PDB entry 4Y9Z | X-ray diffraction, 2.80 A resolution | chains L and V of the 34 polymer chains in the assembly

[Chain L]
Molecule: Proteasome subunit beta type-6
From: Saccharomyces cerevisiae (strain ATCC 204508 / S288c)
Notes: EC 3.4.25.1
Reference sequence: P23724 (PSB6_YEAST); residues 1-222 here correspond to UniProt positions 20-241 (UniProt number = residue number + 19)
Amino-acid sequence (222 residues; numbered 1 to 222; the number before each row is that of its first residue):
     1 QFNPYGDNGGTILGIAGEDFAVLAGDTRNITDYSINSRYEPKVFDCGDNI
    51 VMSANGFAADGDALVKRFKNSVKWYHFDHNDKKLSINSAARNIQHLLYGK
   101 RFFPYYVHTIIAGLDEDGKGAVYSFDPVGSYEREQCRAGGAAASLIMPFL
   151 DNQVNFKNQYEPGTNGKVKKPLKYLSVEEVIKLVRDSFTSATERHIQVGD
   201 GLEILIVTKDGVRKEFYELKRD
Bound ions: Mg2+: Asp-222 (shared with Ile-163(V), Asp-166(V), Ser-169(V) of chain V)

[Chain V]
Molecule: Proteasome subunit beta type-2
From: Saccharomyces cerevisiae (strain ATCC 204508 / S288c)
Notes: EC 3.4.25.1
Reference sequence: P25043 (PSB2_YEAST); residues 1-232 here correspond to UniProt positions 30-261 (UniProt number = residue number + 29)
Amino-acid sequence (232 residues; each row starts with the number of its first residue):
     1 TTIVGVKFNNGVVIAADTRSTQGPIVADKNCAKLHRISPKIWCAGAGTAA
    51 DTEAVTQLIGSNIELHSLYTSREPRVVSALQMLKQHLFKYQGHIGAYLIV
   101 AGVDPTGSHLFSIHAEGSTDVGYYLSLGSGSLAAMAVLESHWKQDLTKEE
   151 AIKLASDAIQAGIWNDLGSGSNVDVCVMEIGKDAEYLRNYLTPNVREEKQ
   201 KSYKFPRGTTAVLKESIVNICDIQEEQVDITA
Unresolved in the structure: 223-232
Differences from the reference sequence: engineered mutation Glu-116 (His145 in P25043)
Swiss-Prot annotation at these positions:
  - active site: Thr-1 (Nucleophile)
Bound ions: Mg2+: Ile-163, Asp-166, Ser-169 (shared with Asp-222(L) of chain L)

[How chain L and chain V interact]
Residue-residue contacts (62; chain L residue first):
  Arg-28(L) / Leu-167(V)
  Ile-30(L) / Leu-167(V)  hydrophobic
  Asp-32(L) / Leu-167(V)
  Tyr-33(L) / Gly-23(V)
  Tyr-33(L) / Ser-129(V)
  Tyr-33(L) / Asn-165(V)
  Tyr-33(L) / Asp-166(V)
  Tyr-33(L) / Leu-167(V)  hydrogen bond (backbone-backbone)
  Tyr-33(L) / Gly-168(V)
  Ile-35(L) / Trp-164(V)
  Ile-35(L) / Leu-167(V)  hydrophobic
  Arg-38(L) / Trp-164(V)  hydrogen bond (side chain-backbone)
  Arg-38(L) / Asn-165(V)
  Phe-149(L) / Tyr-203(V)
  Asn-152(L) / Phe-205(V)
  Gln-153(L) / Tyr-203(V)
  Gln-153(L) / Phe-205(V)
  Asn-158(L) / Thr-209(V)
  Gln-159(L) / Phe-205(V)
  Gln-159(L) / Thr-209(V)
  Tyr-160(L) / Thr-209(V)  hydrogen bond (backbone-backbone)
  Tyr-160(L) / Ala-211(V)  hydrophobic
  Pro-162(L) / Pro-206(V)  hydrophobic
  Pro-162(L) / Arg-207(V)
  Pro-162(L) / Gly-208(V)
  Gly-166(L) / Ala-211(V)
  Glu-179(L) / Lys-201(V)
  Lys-182(L) / Gln-200(V)
  Leu-183(L) / Tyr-203(V)
  Arg-185(L) / Glu-197(V)  salt bridge
  Arg-185(L) / Gln-200(V)  hydrogen bond
  Asp-186(L) / Lys-199(V)
  Asp-186(L) / Gln-200(V)  hydrogen bond (side chain-backbone)
  Asp-186(L) / Lys-201(V)
  Asp-186(L) / Tyr-203(V)  hydrogen bond
  Thr-189(L) / Arg-196(V)  hydrogen bond
  Ser-190(L) / Arg-196(V)  hydrogen bond
  Glu-193(L) / Val-26(V)
  Glu-193(L) / Lys-29(V)  salt bridge
  Glu-193(L) / Arg-196(V)
  Arg-194(L) / Pro-24(V)
  Arg-194(L) / Ile-25(V)
  Arg-194(L) / Val-26(V)  hydrogen bond (backbone-backbone)
  Arg-194(L) / Ala-27(V)  hydrogen bond (side chain-backbone)
  Arg-194(L) / Lys-29(V)
  His-195(L) / Pro-24(V)
  His-195(L) / Ile-25(V)
  Ile-196(L) / Arg-19(V)
  Ile-196(L) / Thr-21(V)
  Ile-196(L) / Pro-24(V)  hydrogen bond (backbone-backbone)
  Ile-196(L) / Val-26(V)  hydrophobic
  Ile-196(L) / Leu-167(V)
  Lys-220(L) / Asn-194(V)  hydrogen bond (side chain-backbone)
  Arg-221(L) / Trp-164(V)
  Asp-222(L) / Arg-19(V)  salt bridge
  Asp-222(L) / Ile-163(V)
  Asp-222(L) / Trp-164(V)
  Asp-222(L) / Asp-166(V)
  Asp-222(L) / Ser-169(V)
  Asp-222(L) / Gly-170(V)
  Asp-222(L) / Ser-171(V)  hydrogen bond (side chain-backbone)
  Asp-222(L) / Asn-194(V)
Also at the interface, not in a pair above, chain L (33 interface residues in all): Ser-34, Leu-145, Glu-161, Gly-163, Glu-218
Also at the interface, not in a pair above, chain V (33 interface residues in all): Asp-28, Val-195

[Summary]
The chain L/chain V interface involves 33 residues from each chain, with 13 hydrogen bonds and 3 salt bridges.
Polar pairs include Arg-185(L)/Glu-197(V), Glu-193(L)/Lys-29(V) and Asp-222(L)/Arg-19(V). Asp-222(L),
Ile-163(V), Asp-166(V) and Ser-169(V) coordinate Mg2+. UniProt lists active-site residue Thr-1(V) on chain V.
Here chain L is Proteasome subunit beta type-6 and chain V is Proteasome subunit beta type-2, both from
Saccharomyces cerevisiae (strain ATCC 204508 / S288c). Entry 4Y9Z (Yeast 20S proteasome beta2-H116E mutant in
complex with Ac-LAE-ep) was determined by X-ray diffraction (same publication as 4Y69, 4Y6A, 4Y6V, 4Y6Z, 4Y70,
4Y74 and 34 further entries).
